PDB entry 9C22 | X-ray diffraction, 4.60 A resolution (low resolution: residue-level contacts below are approximate; hydrogen-bond / salt-bridge calls are withheld) | chains H and N of the 12 polymer chains in the assembly

== Chain H ==
Molecule: Hemagglutinin
From: Influenza A virus
Chain sequence (504 residues; numbered -326 to 177; the number before each row is that of its first residue; numbers below 1 keep their minus sign (Gly-326 is residue -326)):
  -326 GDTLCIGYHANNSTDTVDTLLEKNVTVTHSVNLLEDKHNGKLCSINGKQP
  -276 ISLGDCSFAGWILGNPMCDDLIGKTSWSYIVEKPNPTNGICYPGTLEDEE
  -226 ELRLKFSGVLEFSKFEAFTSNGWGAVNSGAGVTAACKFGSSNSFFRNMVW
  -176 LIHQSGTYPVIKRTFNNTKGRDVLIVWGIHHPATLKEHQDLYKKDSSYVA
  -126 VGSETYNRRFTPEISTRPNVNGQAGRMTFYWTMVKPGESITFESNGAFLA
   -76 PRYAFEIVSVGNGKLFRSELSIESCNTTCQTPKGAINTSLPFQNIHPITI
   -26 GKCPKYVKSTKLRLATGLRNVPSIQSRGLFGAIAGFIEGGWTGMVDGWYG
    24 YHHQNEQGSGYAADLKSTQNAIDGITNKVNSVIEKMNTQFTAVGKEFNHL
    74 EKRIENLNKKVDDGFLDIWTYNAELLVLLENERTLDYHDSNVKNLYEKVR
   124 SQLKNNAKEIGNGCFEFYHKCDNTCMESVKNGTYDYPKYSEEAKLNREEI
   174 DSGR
Disordered / not traced: -326 to 6, 175-177
Cystine bridges: Cys144-Cys148

== Chain N ==
Molecule: Antibody 3E1 Fab heavy chain
From: Homo sapiens
Notes: antibody fragment or engineered binder
Chain sequence (224 residues; row label = number of the first residue in the row):
     1 QVQLQESGPGLVKPSETLSLTCSVSGASISSYYWIWIRQPAGKGLEWIGR
    51 FYTSGSPNYNPSLRSRVTMSVDTSKNQFSLKLTSVTAADTAVYYCAREEH
   101 ITFGGVIVRYWGQGTLVTVSSASTKGPSVFPLAPSSKSTSGGTAALGCLV
   151 KDYFPEPVTVSWNSGALTSGVHTFPAVLQSSGLYSLSSVVTVPSSSLGTQ
   201 TYICNVNHKPSNTKVDKRVEPKSC
Disordered / not traced: 222-224
Cystine bridges: Cys22-Cys95

== Chain H / chain N interface ==
Residue-residue contacts (19; chain H residue first):
  Gly16(H) with Tyr52(N)
  Val18(H) with Tyr33(N); His100(N); Ile101(N)
  Asp19(H) with Tyr33(N); Glu98(N); Ile101(N)
  Gly20(H) with Ile101(N)
  His26(H) with Ser56(N)
  Gly33(H) with Ser54(N); Gly55(N)
  Tyr34(H) with Tyr33(N); Ser54(N); Gly55(N); Ser56(N)
  Ala35(H) with Ser56(N)
  Ile45(H) with Phe103(N)
  Ile48(H) with Phe103(N)
  Thr49(H) with Phe103(N)
Other interface residues (no listed pair), chain H (15 interface residues in all): Met17, Trp21, Ser32, Lys153
Other interface residues (no listed pair), chain N (13 interface residues in all): Ser31, Arg50, Glu99, Val106

== Summary ==
The interface between chain H and chain N involves 15 residues on one side and 13 on the other.
Here chain H is Hemagglutinin (Influenza A virus) and chain N is Antibody 3E1 Fab heavy chain (Homo sapiens).
Entry 9C22 (Crystal structure of chimeric hemagglutinin cH11/1 in complex with broad protective antibody 3E1)
was determined by X-ray diffraction together with 9C0U, 9C0X and 9C0V from the same study.
